3ZVK - chains F and X of the 10 polymer chains in the assembly; structure by X-ray diffraction, 2.50 A resolution.

Chain F:
Name: Antitoxin of toxin-antitoxin system vapb
Source organism: Rickettsia felis
UniProtKB: Q4UNB3 (Q4UNB3_RICFE); numbering as in UniProt (aligned over 1-78)
Amino-acid sequence (78 residues; numbered 1 to 78; the number before each row is that of its first residue):
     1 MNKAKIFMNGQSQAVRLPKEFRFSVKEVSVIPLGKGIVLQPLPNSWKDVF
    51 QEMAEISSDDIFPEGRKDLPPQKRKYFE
Reported in the primary citation:
  - self-association interface (contacts with another copy of this molecule); pairs are residue here / residue on that copy: Lys5-Glu27, Asn9-Arg16
  - binding site for the 26-nt DNA strand (chain X): Asn9, Lys19, Arg22
  - specificity-determining residues: Asn9

Chain X:
Molecule: 26-nt DNA strand
Sequence (26 nucleotides; row label = number of the first residue in the row):
     2 AGTATATATTAATTAGTATATATTAA

How chain F and chain X interact:
Residue-residue contacts - 10 pairs, chain F then chain X:
  Asn9(F) with DT4(X), base contact; DA5(X), base contact; DT6(X), hydrogen bond to the base
  Gly10(F) with DT4(X), base contact; DA5(X), base contact
  Gln11(F) with DA2(X), base contact; DG3(X), hydrogen bond to the base
  Ser12(F) with DG3(X), hydrogen bond to the phosphate
  Lys19(F) with DT14(X), hydrogen bond to the phosphate; DT15(X), salt bridge to the phosphate

Summary:
5 residues of chain F face 7 of chain X across their interface; the contacts include 4 hydrogen bonds and 1
salt bridge. Among the polar pairs are Asn9(F)-DT6(X), Gln11(F)-DG3(X) and Ser12(F)-DG3(X). The paper reports
a binding site for the 26-nt DNA strand (chain X) at Asn9(F), Lys19(F) and Arg22(F); the specificity
determinant Asn9(F).
Here chain F is Antitoxin of toxin-antitoxin system vapb (Rickettsia felis) and chain X is a 26-nt DNA strand.
Entry 3ZVK (Crystal structure of VapBC2 from Rickettsia felis bound to a DNA fragment from their promoter) was
determined by X-ray diffraction.
